Entry 8FUW (X-ray diffraction, 1.90 A resolution); this record covers chain A.

# Chain A
Protein: Capsule polysaccharide export protein KpsC
Source organism: Escherichia coli
UniProt: A0A0H2Z2W8 (A0A0H2Z2W8_ECOK1); residues 2-323 here = UniProt positions 2-323
Chain sequence (329 residues; each row starts with the number of its first residue; numbering starts at 0):
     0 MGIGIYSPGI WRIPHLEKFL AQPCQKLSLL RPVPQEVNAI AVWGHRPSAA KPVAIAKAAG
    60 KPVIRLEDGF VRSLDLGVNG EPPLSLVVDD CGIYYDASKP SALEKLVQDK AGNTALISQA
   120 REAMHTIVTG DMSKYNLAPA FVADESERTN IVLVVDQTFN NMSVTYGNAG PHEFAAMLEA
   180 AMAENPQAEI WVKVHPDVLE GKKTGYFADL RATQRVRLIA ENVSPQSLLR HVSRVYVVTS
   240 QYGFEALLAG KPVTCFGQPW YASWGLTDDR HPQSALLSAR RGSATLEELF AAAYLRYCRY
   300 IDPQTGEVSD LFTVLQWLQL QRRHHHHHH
Not modelled in the structure: 0, 143-146, 321-328
Differences from the reference sequence: initiating methionine (0); expression tag (1, 324-328); engineered mutation N160 (Asp in A0A0H2Z2W8)
Small-molecule neighbours:
  - cytidine-5'-monophosphate (C5P): S132, K133, Y134, V154, D155, Q156, K192, V193, H194, P195, V222, P224, S239, Q240, Y241, E244
  - 3-deoxy-manno-oct-2-ulosonic acid (KDO; 3-deoxy-alpha-D-manno-oct-2-ulopyranosonic acid), molecule 1: S6, G8, I9, I12, W42, R45, D67, R71, P82
  - 3-deoxy-manno-oct-2-ulosonic acid (KDO), molecule 2: E66, Y93, Y94, K133, Y134, T157, N160, M161, S162, H194, D196
Reported in the primary citation:
  - binding site for 3-deoxy-manno-oct-2-ulosonic acid: W42, E66, Y93, K133, Y134, N160, M161, D196
  - mutagenesis - D160N: decreased catalytic activity

# Summary
Chain A binds cytidine-5'-monophosphate and 3-deoxy-manno-oct-2-ulosonic acid. The paper reports a binding
site for 3-deoxy-manno-oct-2-ulosonic acid at W42, E66 and Y93 among others; D160N reduces catalytic activity.
Chain A is Capsule polysaccharide export protein KpsC (Escherichia coli); the structure, KpsC D160N Kdo
adduct, was determined by X-ray diffraction (same publication as 8FUX).
